5WPL - chains A and B of the 3 polymer chains in the assembly; structure by X-ray diffraction, 2.15 A resolution.

[Chain A]
Protein: GTPase HRas
Source organism: Homo sapiens
Reference sequence: P01112 (RASH_HUMAN); residues 1-166 here = UniProt positions 1-166
Chain sequence (166 residues; each row starts with the number of its first residue):
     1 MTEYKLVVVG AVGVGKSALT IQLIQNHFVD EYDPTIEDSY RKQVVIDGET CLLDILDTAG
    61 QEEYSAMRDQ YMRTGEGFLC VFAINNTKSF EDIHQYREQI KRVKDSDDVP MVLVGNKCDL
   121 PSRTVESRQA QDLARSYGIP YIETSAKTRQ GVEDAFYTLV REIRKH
Unresolved in the structure: 1
Sequence notes: variant V12 (Gly in P01112); conflict P121 (Ala in P01112), S122 (Ala in P01112), K165 (Gln in P01112)
Ion coordination: Mg2+: S17 (together with GMP-PNP); Ca2+ site 1 near Q25 (its only coordinating residue here); Ca2+ site 2: E63 (shared with A32(B) of chain B; 1 residue of chain I); Ca2+ site 3: E63, Y64 (shared with 2 residues of chain I)
Small-molecule neighbours: GMP-PNP (GNP; phosphoaminophosphonic acid-guanylate ester): A11, V12, G13, V14, G15, K16, S17, A18, F28, T58, A59, G60, N116, K117, D119, L120, S145, A146, K147
What the authors report for this chain:
  - mutagenesis - D38P: abolished binding to Raf RBD
  - mutagenesis - D38P (2.3-fold): increased binding to 225-11
  - mutagenesis - T35A: unchanged binding to Ras-binding peptide (chain B)

[Chain B]
Protein: Ras-binding peptide
Chain sequence (32 residues; numbered 1 to 32; the number before each row is that of its first residue):
     1 GPRRPRCPGD DASIEDLHEY WARLWNYLYA VA
Unresolved in the structure: 1-3
Ion coordination: Ca2+: A32 (shared with E63(A) of chain A; 1 residue of chain I)
What the authors report for this chain:
  - mutagenesis - A30R: increased binding to KRas-GppNHp
  - mutagenesis - A30R: increased binding to KRas-GDP
  - self-association interface (contacts with another copy of this molecule); pairs are residue here / residue on that copy: C7-C7 (disulfide)

[How chain A and chain B interact]
Pairs across the interface (37):
  E3(A) with H18(B), salt bridge
  K5(A) with W21(B); W25(B)
  L6(A) with W25(B)
  T35(A) with R6(B), hydrogen bond (backbone-side chain)
  E37(A) with P5(B); R6(B), salt bridge; R23(B), salt bridge
  D38(A) with R23(B), hydrogen bond (backbone-side chain)
  S39(A) with E19(B), hydrogen bond
  Y40(A) with A22(B); R23(B); N26(B)
  R41(A) with E15(B), salt bridge; H18(B); E19(B)
  D54(A) with W21(B); A22(B); W25(B)
  I55(A) with W25(B); N26(B), hydrogen bond (backbone-side chain)
  L56(A) with W25(B); N26(B); Y29(B), hydrophobic
  D57(A) with N26(B), hydrogen bond (backbone-side chain)
  T58(A) with Y29(B)
  A59(A) with Y29(B)
  E63(A) with A32(B)
  S65(A) with A32(B)
  R68(A) with Y29(B), hydrogen bond (side chain-backbone); A30(B); A32(B)
  Y71(A) with W25(B), hydrogen bond (backbone-side chain); L28(B); Y29(B)
  M72(A) with Y29(B), hydrophobic
  T74(A) with W21(B)
Interface residues without a listed pair, chain A (24 interface residues in all): V7, L52, G75
Interface residues without a listed pair, chain B (15 interface residues in all): R4
Interface features reported in the paper:
  - interface residues, chain B: E15(B), H18(B), E19(B), W21(B), W25(B), N26(B), Y29(B)
  - hot spots on chain B (mutagenesis) - N26A: abolished binding to GTPase HRas (chain A)
  - hot spots on chain B (mutagenesis) - W21A, W25A: decreased binding to GTPase HRas (chain A)

[Overview]
24 residues of chain A face 15 of chain B across their interface, with 7 hydrogen bonds and 4 salt bridges.
Among the polar pairs are E3(A)-H18(B), E37(A)-R6(B) and E37(A)-R23(B). The paper reports that W21A and W25A
of chain B reduce binding to GTPase HRas (chain A); interface residues E15(B), H18(B) and E19(B) among others;
6 substitutions were tested in all.
Chain A is GTPase HRas (Homo sapiens) and chain B is Ras-binding peptide; the structure, KRas G12V, bound to
GppNHp and miniprotein 225-11, was determined by X-ray diffraction together with 5WHA, 5WHB, 5WHE, 5WLB and
5WPM from the same study.
